PDB entry 7AOO | X-ray diffraction, 1.60 A resolution | chains A and B of the 4 polymer chains in the assembly

# Chain A (and B)
Protein: Plasmoredoxin
From: Plasmodium falciparum (isolate 3D7)
Notes: chain B of this document is another copy of the same molecule, construct and numbering; everything in this record applies to it too
Reference sequence: Q8I224 (Q8I224_PLAF7); residue numbers follow UniProt; this construct covers 1-179
Amino-acid sequence (179 residues; numbered 1 to 179; the number before each row is that of its first residue):
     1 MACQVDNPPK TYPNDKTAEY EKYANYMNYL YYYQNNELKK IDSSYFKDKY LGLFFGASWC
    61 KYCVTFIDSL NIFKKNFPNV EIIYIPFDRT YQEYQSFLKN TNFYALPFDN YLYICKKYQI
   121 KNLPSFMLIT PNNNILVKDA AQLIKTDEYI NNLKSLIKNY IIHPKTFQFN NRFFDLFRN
Unresolved in the structure: 1-11 (chain B: 1-14)
From the paper describing this entry:
  - self-association interface (contacts with another copy of this molecule): Trp-59, Cys-60, Lys-61, Arg-89, Leu-112 to Lys-117, Ile-120 to Leu-123
  - catalytic residues: Cys-60, Cys-63 (proposed by the authors, not directly observed)

# Chain A / chain B interface
Contacting residue pairs (7; chain A residue first):
  Lys-61(A) / Asp-147(B)  salt bridge
  Lys-61(A) / Glu-148(B)  salt bridge
  Tyr-62(A) / Gln-142(B)
  Tyr-62(A) / Thr-146(B)
  Gln-142(A) / Tyr-62(B)
  Thr-146(A) / Lys-61(B)
  Thr-146(A) / Tyr-62(B)
Other interface residues (no listed pair), chain A (5 interface residues in all): Lys-145
Other interface residues (no listed pair), chain B (7 interface residues in all): Lys-145

# Summary
5 residues of chain A face 7 of chain B across their interface; the contacts include 2 salt bridges. Polar
pairs include Lys-61(A)/Asp-147(B) and Lys-61(A)/Glu-148(B). The paper reports catalytic residues Cys-60(A)
and Cys-63(A); a self-association interface involving Trp-59(A), Cys-60(A) and Lys-61(A) among others.
Chain A and chain B are both Plasmoredoxin (Plasmodium falciparum (isolate 3D7)); the structure,
Plasmoredoxin, a redox-active protein unique for malaria parasites, was determined by X-ray diffraction,
deposited together with 7AOJ.
